Entry 1AJD (X-ray diffraction, 2.50 A resolution); this record covers chains A and B.

# Chain A (and B)
Molecule: Alkaline phosphatase intermediate II of holo enzyme
Source organism: Escherichia coli
Notes: EC 3.1.3.1; chain B of this document is another copy of the same molecule, construct and numbering; everything in this record applies to it too
Reference sequence: P00634 (PPB_ECOLI); residues 1-449 here correspond to UniProt positions 23-471 (UniProt number = residue number + 22)
Sequence (449 residues; numbered 1 to 449; the number before each row is that of its first residue):
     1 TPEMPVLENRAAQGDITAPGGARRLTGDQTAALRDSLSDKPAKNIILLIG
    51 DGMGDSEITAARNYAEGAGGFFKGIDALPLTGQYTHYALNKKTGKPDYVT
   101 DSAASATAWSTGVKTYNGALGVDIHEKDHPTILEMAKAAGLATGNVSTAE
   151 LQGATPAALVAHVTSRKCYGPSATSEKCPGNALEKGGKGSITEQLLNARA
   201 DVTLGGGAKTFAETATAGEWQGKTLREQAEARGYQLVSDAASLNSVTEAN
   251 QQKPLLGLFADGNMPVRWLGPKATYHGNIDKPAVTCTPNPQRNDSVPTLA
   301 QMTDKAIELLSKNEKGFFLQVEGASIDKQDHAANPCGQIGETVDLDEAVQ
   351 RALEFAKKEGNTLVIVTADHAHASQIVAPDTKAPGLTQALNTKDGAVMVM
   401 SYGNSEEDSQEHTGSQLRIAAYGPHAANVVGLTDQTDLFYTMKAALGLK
Cystine bridges: Cys168-Cys178, Cys286-Cys336
Construct notes: engineered mutation Gly153 (Asp175 in P00634); conflict Glu230 (Gln252 in P00634)
Bound ions: Zn2+ site 1: Asp51, Ser102, Asp369, His370; Mg2+: Asp51, Thr155, Glu322; Zn2+ site 2: Asp327, His331, His412
Curated features (UniProtKB/Swiss-Prot):
  - active site: Ser102 (Phosphoserine intermediate)
  - binding site (Mg(2+)): Asp51, Thr155, Glu322
  - binding site (Zn(2+)): Asp51, Asp327, His331, Asp369, His370, His412

# Interface between chain A and chain B
Contacting residue pairs (197; chain A residue first):
  Arg10(A) with Val430(B), hydrogen bond (side chain-backbone); Gly431(B); Leu432(B), hydrogen bond (side chain-backbone); Thr433(B)
  Ile16(A) with Tyr87(B); Leu89(B), hydrophobic; Lys114(B)
  Thr17(A) with Leu89(B); Gly94(B); Ile124(B)
  Pro19(A) with Val113(B), hydrophobic; His129(B); Tyr440(B)
  Gly20(A) with Gly112(B), hydrogen bond (backbone-backbone); Tyr440(B), hydrogen bond (backbone-side chain)
  Ala22(A) with Tyr87(B); Lys114(B); Asp434(B); Thr436(B)
  Arg23(A) with Thr436(B); Asp437(B); Tyr440(B)
  Arg24(A) with Thr85(B), hydrogen bond; Leu432(B); Thr433(B), hydrogen bond (side chain-backbone); Asp434(B); Asp437(B), hydrogen bond (backbone-side chain)
  Leu25(A) with Asp437(B), hydrogen bond (backbone-side chain)
  Gly27(A) with Asn428(B)
  Asp28(A) with Asp39(B); His425(B), salt bridge; Asn428(B)
  Gln29(A) with Asn428(B), hydrogen bond (backbone-side chain)
  Thr30(A) with Leu37(B); Ser38(B); Asp39(B); Ala427(B)
  Leu33(A) with Leu37(B); Ala427(B), hydrophobic; Val430(B), hydrophobic
  Arg34(A) with Leu37(B), hydrogen bond (side chain-backbone); Ser38(B); Asp39(B), salt bridge
  Leu37(A) with Leu33(B), hydrophobic; Arg34(B), hydrogen bond (backbone-side chain); Leu37(B), hydrophobic
  Ser38(A) with Arg34(B)
  Asp39(A) with Asp28(B); Thr30(B); Arg34(B), salt bridge
  Asp55(A) with Gln83(B); Ser415(B), hydrogen bond (backbone-side chain); Gln416(B), hydrogen bond
  Ser56(A) with Ser415(B), hydrogen bond (backbone-side chain)
  Thr59(A) with Gly414(B); Ser415(B); Gln416(B), hydrogen bond (side chain-backbone)
  Arg62(A) with Thr85(B); Gln416(B), hydrogen bond; Leu432(B)
  Asn63(A) with Tyr98(B)
  Ala68(A) with Tyr87(B); Pro96(B), hydrophobic; Tyr98(B), hydrophobic
  Gly69(A) with Tyr87(B)
  Asp76(A) with Leu432(B)
  Pro79(A) with Val430(B)
  Thr81(A) with Thr81(B), hydrogen bond (backbone-side chain); Gly82(B); Gln83(B); Val430(B); Gly431(B), hydrogen bond (side chain-backbone)
  Gly82(A) with Thr81(B); Gln83(B)
  Gln83(A) with Thr81(B); Gly82(B); Gln83(B); Arg418(B), hydrogen bond
  Thr85(A) with Arg24(B), hydrogen bond; Arg62(B)
  Tyr87(A) with Ile16(B); Ala22(B); Ala68(B), hydrophobic; Gly69(B)
  Leu89(A) with Ile16(B), hydrophobic; Thr17(B)
  Gly94(A) with Thr17(B)
  Lys95(A) with Asp394(B), hydrogen bond (side chain-backbone); Gly395(B), hydrogen bond (side chain-backbone)
  Pro96(A) with Ile16(B), hydrophobic; Asp394(B)
  Tyr98(A) with Asn63(B); Ile376(B), hydrophobic; Thr392(B), hydrogen bond; Asp394(B), hydrogen bond; Ala396(B); Val397(B); Met398(B), hydrophobic
  Val99(A) with Ile376(B); Val377(B); Ala378(B)
  Gly112(A) with Gly20(B), hydrogen bond (backbone-backbone)
  Val113(A) with Thr17(B); Ala18(B); Pro19(B)
  Lys114(A) with Ile16(B); Ala22(B)
  His129(A) with Pro19(B)
  Tyr275(A) with Glu406(B), hydrogen bond
  His276(A) with Glu406(B), salt bridge
  His372(A) with Gln375(B), hydrogen bond (backbone-side chain)
  Ala373(A) with Gln375(B), hydrogen bond (backbone-side chain)
  Gln375(A) with His372(B); Ala373(B), hydrogen bond (side chain-backbone); Gln375(B); Thr413(B)
  Ile376(A) with Tyr98(B), hydrophobic; Val99(B); Thr413(B); Gly414(B), hydrogen bond (backbone-backbone)
  Val377(A) with Val99(B); Glu411(B)
  Ala378(A) with Val99(B)
  Thr381(A) with Asn404(B); Glu411(B), hydrogen bond
  Lys382(A) with Ser405(B); Glu406(B), hydrogen bond (backbone-backbone)
  Ala383(A) with Gly403(B); Asn404(B); Ser405(B); Glu406(B)
  Pro384(A) with Pro384(B), hydrophobic; Gly403(B); Ser405(B); Glu406(B)
  Thr392(A) with Tyr98(B), hydrogen bond
  Asp394(A) with Lys95(B), hydrogen bond (backbone-side chain); Pro96(B); Tyr98(B), hydrogen bond
  Gly395(A) with Lys95(B)
  Ala396(A) with Tyr98(B)
  Val397(A) with Tyr98(B)
  Met398(A) with Tyr98(B), hydrophobic
  Gly403(A) with Pro384(B); Ser401(B)
  Asn404(A) with Thr381(B); Ala383(B)
  Ser405(A) with Lys382(B); Ala383(B); Pro384(B)
  Glu406(A) with Tyr275(B), hydrogen bond; His276(B), salt bridge; Lys382(B), hydrogen bond (backbone-backbone); Ala383(B); Pro384(B)
  Glu411(A) with Ala378(B); Thr381(B), hydrogen bond
  Thr413(A) with Gln375(B); Ile376(B)
  Gly414(A) with Thr59(B); Ile376(B), hydrogen bond (backbone-backbone)
  Ser415(A) with Asp55(B), hydrogen bond (side chain-backbone); Ser56(B), hydrogen bond (side chain-backbone); Thr59(B)
  Gln416(A) with Asp55(B), hydrogen bond; Thr59(B), hydrogen bond (backbone-side chain); Arg62(B), hydrogen bond
  Arg418(A) with Gln83(B), hydrogen bond
  His425(A) with Asp28(B), salt bridge
  Ala427(A) with Gln29(B); Thr30(B); Leu33(B), hydrophobic
  Asn428(A) with Leu25(B); Gly27(B); Asp28(B); Gln29(B), hydrogen bond (side chain-backbone)
  Val430(A) with Arg10(B), hydrogen bond (backbone-side chain); Leu33(B), hydrophobic; Pro79(B)
  Gly431(A) with Arg10(B); Thr81(B), hydrogen bond (backbone-side chain)
  Leu432(A) with Arg10(B), hydrogen bond (backbone-side chain); Arg24(B); Arg62(B); Asp76(B)
  Thr433(A) with Arg10(B); Arg24(B), hydrogen bond (backbone-side chain); Leu25(B)
  Asp434(A) with Ala22(B); Arg24(B)
  Thr436(A) with Ala22(B); Arg23(B)
  Asp437(A) with Arg24(B), hydrogen bond (side chain-backbone); Leu25(B), hydrogen bond (side chain-backbone)
  Tyr440(A) with Pro19(B); Gly20(B), hydrogen bond (side chain-backbone); Arg23(B)
Other interface residues (no listed pair), chain A (89 interface residues in all): Ala12, Ala18, Ile58, Leu80, Ile124, Gly385, Glu407, His412
Other interface residues (no listed pair), chain B (93 interface residues in all): Leu7, Ile58, Phe71, Leu80, Ser374, Asp380, Gly385, Glu407, His412

# In short
The interface between chain A and chain B involves 89 residues on one side and 93 on the other, with 53
hydrogen bonds and 6 salt bridges. Among the polar pairs are Asp28(A)-His425(B), Arg34(A)-Asp39(B) and
His276(A)-Glu406(B).
Chain A and chain B are both Alkaline phosphatase intermediate II of holo enzyme (Escherichia coli); the
structure, Three-dimensional structure of the D153G mutant of E. coli alkaline phosphatase: A mutant with
weaker magnesium ..., was determined by X-ray diffraction together with 1AJA and 1AJC from the same study.
